9R35 - chains D and E of the 8 polymer chains in the assembly; structure by X-ray diffraction, 2.70 A resolution.

[Chain D]
Protein: Toxin Res
Organism: Pseudomonas putida KT2440
Notes: EC 2.4.2.-
UniProtKB: Q88K57 (RES_PSEPK); residue numbers follow UniProt; this construct covers 2-145
Sequence (158 residues; each row starts with the number of its first residue; numbers below 1 keep their minus sign (Met-12 is residue -12)):
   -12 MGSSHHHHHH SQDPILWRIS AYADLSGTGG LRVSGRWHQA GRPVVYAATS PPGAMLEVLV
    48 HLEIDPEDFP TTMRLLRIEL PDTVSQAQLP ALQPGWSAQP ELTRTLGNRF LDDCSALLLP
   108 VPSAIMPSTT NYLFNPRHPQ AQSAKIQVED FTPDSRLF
Disordered / not traced: -12 to 0
Differences from the reference sequence: initiating methionine (-12); expression tag (-11 to 1)

[Chain E]
Protein: XRE anti-toxin
Organism: Pseudomonas putida KT2440
UniProtKB: A0A179RFM7 (A0A179RFM7_PSEPU); numbering as in UniProt (aligned over 1-149)
Sequence (149 residues; each row starts with the number of its first residue):
     1 MLAEVLRDNG YHEYRARLQA LLDIPELASD FEIHTRITDG FAATWLVKLT ERGVLTPVER
    61 DQIIPLRTLK SRIERDQPLT VDESDRLFRS AHITAMAEAV FGEAGKAKRW LSKPKERFSG
   121 LTPMQMLTTQ QGTTQVEEML LQIAEGYGL
What the authors report for this chain:
  - binding site for DNA reverse: Arg60, Arg75
  - binding site for DNA reverse: Arg67, Thr68, Arg72, Gln77
  - binding site for DNA reverse: Lys70
  - binding site for DNA forward: Arg67, Thr68, Ser71
  - binding site for DNA forward: Arg60, Lys70
  - binding site for DNA forward: Arg72

[How chain D and chain E interact]
Residue-residue contacts (75):
  Arg5(D) - Glu145(E)  salt bridge
  Ile6(D) - Gly146(E)
  Ser7(D) - Ala144(E)
  Ser7(D) - Glu145(E)
  Ser7(D) - Gly146(E)
  Ala8(D) - Ala144(E)  hydrogen bond (backbone-backbone)
  Tyr9(D) - Val5(E)  hydrogen bond (side chain-backbone)
  Tyr9(D) - Leu6(E)
  Tyr9(D) - Arg7(E)
  Tyr9(D) - Asp8(E)
  Tyr9(D) - Ala144(E)
  Tyr9(D) - Glu145(E)
  Ser13(D) - Arg7(E)  hydrogen bond
  Gly14(D) - Arg7(E)
  Gly14(D) - Glu145(E)
  Gly14(D) - Tyr147(E)
  Thr15(D) - Arg7(E)  hydrogen bond
  Thr15(D) - Glu145(E)
  Gly16(D) - Val5(E)
  Gly16(D) - Arg7(E)
  Gly16(D) - Glu145(E)  hydrogen bond (backbone-side chain)
  Gly17(D) - Tyr147(E)  hydrogen bond (backbone-side chain)
  Leu18(D) - Met1(E)
  Leu18(D) - Glu4(E)
  Arg19(D) - Met1(E)
  Arg19(D) - Leu2(E)
  Arg19(D) - Val5(E)
  Arg19(D) - Leu141(E)
  Val20(D) - Glu138(E)
  Val20(D) - Gln142(E)
  Val20(D) - Tyr147(E)  hydrophobic
  Ser21(D) - Gln142(E)  hydrogen bond (backbone-side chain)
  Arg23(D) - Leu149(E)  hydrogen bond (side chain-backbone)
  Trp24(D) - Leu149(E)
  His25(D) - Tyr147(E)
  Val31(D) - Tyr147(E)  hydrogen bond (backbone-side chain)
  Tyr33(D) - Gly146(E)
  Tyr33(D) - Tyr147(E)  hydrophobic
  Tyr33(D) - Gly148(E)
  Tyr33(D) - Leu149(E)  hydrophobic
  Glu44(D) - Gly148(E)
  Glu44(D) - Leu149(E)
  His48(D) - Arg117(E)  hydrogen bond (backbone-side chain)
  His48(D) - Gly148(E)  hydrogen bond (side chain-backbone)
  His48(D) - Leu149(E)
  Leu49(D) - Trp110(E)  hydrogen bond (backbone-side chain)
  Leu49(D) - Met139(E)
  Leu49(D) - Gln142(E)
  Leu49(D) - Ile143(E)  hydrophobic
  Glu50(D) - Trp110(E)  hydrogen bond (backbone-side chain)
  Glu50(D) - Lys115(E)
  Glu50(D) - Glu116(E)  hydrogen bond (side chain-backbone)
  Glu50(D) - Arg117(E)  hydrogen bond (side chain-backbone)
  Glu50(D) - Met139(E)
  Ile51(D) - Trp110(E)
  Ile51(D) - Ile143(E)  hydrophobic
  Asp52(D) - Lys113(E)  salt bridge
  Glu54(D) - Lys106(E)  hydrogen bond (backbone-side chain)
  Glu54(D) - Arg109(E)  salt bridge
  Glu54(D) - Lys113(E)  salt bridge
  Asp55(D) - Phe101(E)
  Asp55(D) - Lys106(E)
  Asp55(D) - Arg109(E)  salt bridge
  Asp55(D) - Trp110(E)
  Asp55(D) - Lys113(E)  salt bridge
  Phe56(D) - Lys106(E)  hydrogen bond (backbone-side chain)
  Pro57(D) - Val100(E)
  Pro57(D) - Phe101(E)
  Thr58(D) - Phe101(E)  hydrogen bond (backbone-backbone)
  Thr59(D) - Ala99(E)
  Thr59(D) - Val100(E)  hydrogen bond (side chain-backbone)
  Thr59(D) - Phe101(E)
  Thr59(D) - Gly102(E)
  Met60(D) - Ile143(E)
  Asn118(D) - Leu149(E)
Other interface residues (no listed pair), chain D (41 interface residues in all): Asp11, Gly22, Ala34, Val45, Pro53, Val108, Tyr119, Leu120
Other interface residues (no listed pair), chain E (31 interface residues in all): Pro114, Glu137

[Overview]
41 residues of chain D and 31 residues of chain E are in contact; the contacts include 19 hydrogen bonds and 6
salt bridges. Polar pairs include Arg5(D)-Glu145(E), Asp52(D)-Lys113(E) and Glu54(D)-Arg109(E). From the
paper: a binding site for DNA reverse at Arg60(E), Arg75(E) and Arg67(E) among others; a binding site for DNA
forward at Arg67(E), Thr68(E) and Ser71(E) among others.
Chain D is Toxin Res and chain E is XRE anti-toxin, both from Pseudomonas putida KT2440; the structure,
Crystal structure of the Pseudomonas putida Xre-RES toxin-antitoxin complex bound to promoter DNA, was
determined by X-ray diffraction.
